9C4H - chains G and X of the 17 polymer chains in the assembly; structure by electron microscopy, 8.60 A resolution (very low resolution: no residue pairs are listed; an interface is given only as per-side residue counts).

# Chain G
Protein: Nucleoprotein
Source organism: Influenza D virus
UniProtKB: K9LG94 (K9LG94_9ORTO); residues 1-552 here = UniProt positions 1-552
Chain sequence (552 residues; row label = number of the first residue in the row):
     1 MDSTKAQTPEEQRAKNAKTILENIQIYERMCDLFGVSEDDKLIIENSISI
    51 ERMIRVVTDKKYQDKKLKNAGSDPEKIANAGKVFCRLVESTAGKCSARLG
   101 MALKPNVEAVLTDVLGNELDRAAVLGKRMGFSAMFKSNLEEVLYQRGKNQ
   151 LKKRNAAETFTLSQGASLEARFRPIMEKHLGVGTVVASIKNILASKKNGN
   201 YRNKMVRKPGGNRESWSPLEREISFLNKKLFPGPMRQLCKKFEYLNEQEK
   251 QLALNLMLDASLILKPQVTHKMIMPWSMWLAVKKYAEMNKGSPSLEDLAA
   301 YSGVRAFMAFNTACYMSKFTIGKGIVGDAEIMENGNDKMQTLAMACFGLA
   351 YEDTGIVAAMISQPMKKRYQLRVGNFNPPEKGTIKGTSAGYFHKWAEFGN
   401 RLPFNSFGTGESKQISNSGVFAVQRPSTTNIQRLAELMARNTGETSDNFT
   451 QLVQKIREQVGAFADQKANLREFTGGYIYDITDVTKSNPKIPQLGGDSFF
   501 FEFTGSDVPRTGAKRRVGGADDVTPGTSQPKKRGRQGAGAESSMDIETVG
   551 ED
Not modelled in the structure: 1-7, 497-552

# Chain X
Molecule: viral RNA
Source organism: Influenza D virus
Sequence (868 nucleotides; numbered 26 to 1168; 275 numbers in that range are skipped by the numbering (no residue carries them; nothing is unmodelled there); the number before each row is that of its first residue):
    26 UUUUUUUUUUUUUUUUUUUU
    51 UUUUUUUUUUUUUUUUUUUU
    76 UUUUUUUUUUUUUUUUUUUU
   101 UUUUUUUUUUUUUUUUUUUU
   126 UUUUUUUUUUUUUUUUUUUU
   151 UUUUUUUUUUUUUUUUUUUU
   176 UUUUUUUUUUUUUUUUUUUU
   201 UUUUUUUUUUUUUUUUUUUU
   426 UUUUUUUUUUUUUUUUUUUU
   451 UUUUUUUUUUUUUUUUUUUU
   476 UUUUUUUUUUUUUUUUUUUU
   501 UUUUUUUUUUUUUUUUUUUU
   526 UUUUUUUUUUUUUUUUUUUU
   551 UUUUUUUUUUUUUUUUUUUU
   576 UUUUUUUUUUUUUUUUUUUU
   601 UUUUUUUUUUUUUUUUUUUUUUUUUUUUUUUUUUUUUUUUUUUUUUUUUU
   651 UUUUUUUUUUUUUUUUUUUUUUUUUUUUUUUUUUUUUUUUUUUUUUUUUU
   701 UUUUUUUUUUUUUUUUUUUUUUUUUUUUUUUUUUUUUUUUUUUUUUUUUU
   751 UUUUUUUUUUUUUUUUUUUUUUUUUUUUUUUUUUUUUUUUUUUUUUUUUU
   801 UUUUUUUUUUUUUUUUUUUUUUUUUUUUUUUUUUUUUUUUUUUUUUUUUU
   851 UUUUUUUUUUUUUUUUUUUUUUUUUUUUUUUUUUUUUUUUUUUUUUUUUU
   901 UUUUUUUUUUUUUUUUUUUUUUUUUUUUUUUUUUUUUUUUUUUUUUUUUU
   951 UUUUUUUUUUUUUUUUUUUUUUUUUUUUUUUUUUUUUUUUUUUUUUUUUU
  1001 UUUUUUUUUUUUUUUUUUUUUUUUUUUUUUUUUUUUUUUUUUUUUUUUUU
  1051 UUUUUUUUUUUUUUUUUUUUUUUUUUUUUUUUUUUUUUUUUUUUUUUUUU
  1101 UUUUUUUUUUUUUUUUUUUUUUUUUUUUUUUUUUUUUUUUUUUUUUUUUU
  1151 UUUUUUUUUUUUUUUUUU
Not modelled in the structure: 621-1168

# Interface between chain G and chain X
At this resolution (9 A) residue pairs are not listed: 41 residues of chain G and 20 of chain X lie at the interface.

# In short
Chain G and chain X form an interface of 41 and 20 residues respectively.
Chain G is Nucleoprotein and chain X is viral RNA, both from Influenza D virus; the structure, Double helical
structure of influenza D RNP complex, was determined by electron microscopy (same publication as 9BWV, 9BWZ,
9BX0, 9BX1 and 9BX4).
